PDB entry 7MCA | electron microscopy, 3.60 A resolution | chains B and C of the 9 polymer chains in the assembly

# Chain B
Molecule: Origin recognition complex subunit 2
Source organism: Saccharomyces cerevisiae
Reference sequence: P32833 (ORC2_YEAST); residue numbers follow UniProt; this construct covers 1-620
Sequence (620 residues; numbered 1 to 620; the number before each row is that of its first residue):
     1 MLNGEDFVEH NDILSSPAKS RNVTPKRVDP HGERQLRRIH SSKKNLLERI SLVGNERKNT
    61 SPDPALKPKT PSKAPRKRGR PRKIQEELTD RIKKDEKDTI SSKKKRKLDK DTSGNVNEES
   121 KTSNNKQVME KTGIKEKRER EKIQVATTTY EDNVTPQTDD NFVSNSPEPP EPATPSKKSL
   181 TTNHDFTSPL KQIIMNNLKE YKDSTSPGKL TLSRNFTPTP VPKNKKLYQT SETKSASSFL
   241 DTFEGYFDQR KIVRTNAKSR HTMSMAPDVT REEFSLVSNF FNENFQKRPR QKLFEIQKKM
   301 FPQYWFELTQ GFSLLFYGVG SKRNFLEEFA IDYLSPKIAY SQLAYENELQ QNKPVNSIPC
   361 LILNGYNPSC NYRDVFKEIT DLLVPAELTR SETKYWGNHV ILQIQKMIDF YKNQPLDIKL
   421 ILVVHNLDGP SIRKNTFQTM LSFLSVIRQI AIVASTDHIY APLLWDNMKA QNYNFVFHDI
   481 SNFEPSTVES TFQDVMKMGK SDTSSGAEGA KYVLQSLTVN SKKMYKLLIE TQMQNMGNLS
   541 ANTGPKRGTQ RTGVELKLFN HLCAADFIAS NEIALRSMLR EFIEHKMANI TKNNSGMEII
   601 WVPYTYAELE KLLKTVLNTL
Unresolved in the structure: 1-232, 344-355, 498-620

# Chain C
Molecule: Origin recognition complex subunit 3
Source organism: Saccharomyces cerevisiae
Reference sequence: P54790 (ORC3_YEAST); residue numbers follow UniProt; this construct covers 1-616
Sequence (616 residues; numbered 1 to 616; the number before each row is that of its first residue):
     1 MSDLNQSKKM NVSEFADAQR SHYTVYPSLP QSNKNDKHIP FVKLLSGKES EVNVEKRWEL
    61 YHQLHSHFHD QVDHIIDNIE ADLKAEISDL LYSETTQKRR CFNTIFLLGS DSTTKIELKD
   121 ESSRYNVLIE LTPKESPNVR MMLRRSMYKL YSAADAEEHP TIKYEDINDE DGDFTEQNND
   181 VSYDLSLVEN FKRLFGKDLA MVFNFKDVDS INFNTLDNFI ILLKSAFKYD HVKISLIFNI
   241 NTNLSNIEKN LRQSTIRLLK RNYHKLDVSS NKGFKYGNQI FQSFLDTVDG KLNLSDRFVE
   301 FILSKMANNT NHNLQLLTKM LDYSLMSYFF QNAFSVFIDP VNVDFLNDDY LKILSRCPTF
   361 MFFVEGLIKQ HAPADEILSL LTNKNRGLEE FFVEFLVREN PINGHAKFVA RFLEEELNIT
   421 NFNLIELYHN LLIGKLDSYL DRWSACKEYK DRLHFEPIDT IFQELFTLDN RSGLLTQSIF
   481 PSYKSNIEDN LLSWEQVLPS LDKENYDTLS GDLDKIMAPV LGQLFKLYRE ANMTINIYDF
   541 YIAFRETLPK EEILNFIRKD PSNTKLLELA ETPDAFDKVA LILFMQAIFA FENMGLIKFQ
   601 STKSYDLVEK CVWRGI
Unresolved in the structure: 1-14, 160-177

# Chain B / chain C interface
Pairs across the interface - 180 pairs, chain B then chain C:
  Lys234(B) - Ala531(C)
  Ser235(B) - Glu530(C)  hydrogen bond (side chain-backbone)
  Leu240(B) - Arg529(C)
  Asp241(B) - Arg529(C)
  Asp241(B) - Trp613(C)
  Asp241(B) - Arg614(C)  hydrogen bond (side chain-backbone)
  Thr242(B) - Arg614(C)
  Thr242(B) - Ile616(C)
  Phe243(B) - Ile616(C)  hydrophobic
  Gly245(B) - Trp613(C)  hydrogen bond (backbone-side chain)
  Tyr246(B) - Trp613(C)  hydrophobic
  Gln249(B) - Arg529(C)
  Gln249(B) - Ala531(C)  hydrogen bond (side chain-backbone)
  Gln249(B) - Asn532(C)
  Gln249(B) - Met533(C)  hydrogen bond (backbone-backbone)
  Gln249(B) - Lys610(C)  hydrogen bond
  Gln249(B) - Trp613(C)  hydrogen bond
  Arg250(B) - Met533(C)
  Val253(B) - Asn532(C)
  Ser259(B) - Asn536(C)  hydrogen bond (backbone-side chain)
  Ser259(B) - Asp539(C)  hydrogen bond
  Arg260(B) - Asp606(C)  salt bridge
  Arg260(B) - Leu607(C)
  His261(B) - Asn536(C)
  His261(B) - Tyr538(C)
  His261(B) - Asp539(C)  salt bridge
  His261(B) - Asp606(C)
  Thr262(B) - Asp606(C)
  Met263(B) - Ile537(C)  hydrophobic
  Met263(B) - Asp606(C)  hydrogen bond (backbone-side chain)
  Met265(B) - Tyr538(C)
  Ala266(B) - Leu581(C)  hydrophobic
  Pro267(B) - Tyr541(C)
  Pro267(B) - Asp577(C)
  Pro267(B) - Leu581(C)
  Asp268(B) - Lys578(C)  hydrogen bond (backbone-side chain)
  Val269(B) - Ile582(C)  hydrophobic
  Glu273(B) - Lys578(C)
  Phe274(B) - Ile582(C)  hydrophobic
  Leu276(B) - Asn563(C)
  Leu276(B) - Lys565(C)
  Leu276(B) - Leu566(C)
  Leu276(B) - Leu569(C)  hydrophobic
  Val277(B) - Leu566(C)  hydrophobic
  Val277(B) - Val579(C)  hydrophobic
  Phe280(B) - Phe556(C)  hydrophobic
  Phe280(B) - Leu566(C)  hydrophobic
  Phe281(B) - Ile553(C)  hydrophobic
  Phe281(B) - Phe556(C)  hydrophobic
  Phe281(B) - Val579(C)  hydrophobic
  Phe281(B) - Leu583(C)  hydrophobic
  Asn282(B) - Gln586(C)
  Asn284(B) - Leu509(C)
  Asn284(B) - Ser510(C)  hydrogen bond (backbone-side chain)
  Asn284(B) - Phe556(C)
  Phe285(B) - Ser510(C)
  Phe285(B) - Leu513(C)  hydrophobic
  Phe285(B) - Asp514(C)
  Phe285(B) - Met517(C)  hydrophobic
  Phe285(B) - Ala518(C)
  Gln286(B) - Leu498(C)
  Gln286(B) - Asp514(C)
  Gln286(B) - Met517(C)
  Arg288(B) - Asp507(C)  salt bridge
  Arg288(B) - Thr508(C)
  Pro289(B) - Pro499(C)
  Pro289(B) - Asp514(C)
  Lys292(B) - Pro499(C)
  Leu293(B) - Val497(C)
  Leu293(B) - Leu498(C)  hydrophobic
  Pro302(B) - Pro40(C)
  Pro302(B) - Val42(C)  hydrophobic
  Gln303(B) - Tyr323(C)
  Gln303(B) - Phe330(C)
  Trp305(B) - His38(C)
  Trp305(B) - Ile39(C)
  Trp305(B) - Pro40(C)  hydrophobic
  Phe306(B) - Pro40(C)  hydrophobic
  Phe306(B) - Phe41(C)  hydrophobic
  Phe306(B) - Trp58(C)  hydrophobic
  Phe306(B) - Tyr61(C)  hydrophobic
  Phe306(B) - Met326(C)
  Glu307(B) - Tyr323(C)  hydrogen bond
  Glu307(B) - Met326(C)
  Gln310(B) - Tyr61(C)  hydrogen bond
  Gln310(B) - His65(C)
  Gln310(B) - Met326(C)
  Phe312(B) - Tyr323(C)  hydrophobic
  Phe312(B) - Met326(C)  hydrophobic
  Tyr317(B) - Pro481(C)
  Tyr317(B) - Tyr483(C)
  Tyr317(B) - Asn486(C)  hydrogen bond
  Tyr317(B) - Ile487(C)  hydrophobic
  Gly318(B) - Ile487(C)
  Val319(B) - Leu491(C)  hydrophobic
  Val319(B) - Leu521(C)  hydrophobic
  Arg323(B) - Ala18(C)
  Arg323(B) - Tyr23(C)  hydrogen bond
  Glu327(B) - Tyr23(C)  hydrogen bond
  Ile331(B) - Val25(C)  hydrophobic
  Ile331(B) - Pro27(C)
  Ser335(B) - Pro27(C)
  Lys337(B) - Lys37(C)  hydrogen bond (side chain-backbone)
  Tyr340(B) - Leu29(C)  hydrophobic
  Tyr340(B) - Pro30(C)  hydrogen bond (side chain-backbone)
  Tyr340(B) - Gln31(C)
  Tyr340(B) - His38(C)  hydrogen bond (backbone-side chain)
  Ser341(B) - His38(C)
  Ser357(B) - Pro27(C)  hydrogen bond (side chain-backbone)
  Ile358(B) - Pro27(C)
  Cys360(B) - Thr24(C)
  Cys360(B) - Val25(C)  hydrogen bond (backbone-backbone)
  Ile362(B) - His22(C)
  Ile362(B) - Tyr23(C)
  Ile362(B) - Val25(C)  hydrophobic
  Asn364(B) - Ala18(C)
  Asn364(B) - His22(C)
  Asn364(B) - Tyr23(C)
  Tyr366(B) - Ala18(C)
  Asn367(B) - Ser21(C)
  Ser369(B) - Ser21(C)  hydrogen bond (backbone-side chain)
  Asp374(B) - His22(C)  salt bridge
  Val375(B) - His22(C)
  Glu378(B) - His22(C)
  Glu378(B) - Thr24(C)
  Leu382(B) - Thr24(C)
  Leu382(B) - Tyr26(C)
  Lys394(B) - Lys149(C)
  Tyr395(B) - Arg144(C)  hydrogen bond
  Tyr395(B) - Arg145(C)  hydrogen bond (backbone-side chain)
  Tyr395(B) - Tyr148(C)  hydrophobic
  Thr456(B) - Tyr483(C)  hydrogen bond
  Asp457(B) - Asn593(C)
  Asp457(B) - Met594(C)
  His458(B) - Tyr483(C)  hydrogen bond (backbone-side chain)
  His458(B) - Met594(C)
  His458(B) - Gly595(C)
  Ile459(B) - Tyr483(C)
  Ile459(B) - Lys484(C)
  Ile459(B) - Ile487(C)  hydrophobic
  Ile459(B) - Met594(C)  hydrogen bond (backbone-backbone)
  Ile459(B) - Leu596(C)  hydrophobic
  Ile459(B) - Val612(C)  hydrophobic
  Tyr460(B) - Cys611(C)
  Tyr460(B) - Val612(C)
  Ala461(B) - Tyr483(C)
  Pro462(B) - Tyr483(C)  hydrophobic
  Asn467(B) - Asn309(C)  hydrogen bond
  Asn467(B) - Asn311(C)
  Asn467(B) - His312(C)
  Met468(B) - Asp111(C)
  Met468(B) - His312(C)
  Gln471(B) - Gln315(C)
  Asn474(B) - Gln315(C)
  Asn474(B) - Lys319(C)
  Val476(B) - Ser478(C)
  Phe477(B) - Gln477(C)
  Phe477(B) - Ser478(C)  hydrogen bond (backbone-backbone)
  Phe477(B) - Ile479(C)
  Phe477(B) - Pro481(C)  hydrophobic
  Asp479(B) - Asn490(C)  hydrogen bond
  Ser481(B) - Asn490(C)  hydrogen bond
  Ser481(B) - Val497(C)
  Phe483(B) - Asn490(C)
  Phe483(B) - Trp494(C)  hydrophobic
  Phe483(B) - Val497(C)  hydrophobic
  Phe483(B) - Pro519(C)  hydrophobic
  Pro485(B) - Gln586(C)
  Val488(B) - Ala18(C)  hydrophobic
  Thr491(B) - Gln19(C)  hydrogen bond
  Phe492(B) - Gln19(C)
  Gln493(B) - Phe589(C)  hydrogen bond (side chain-backbone)
  Gln493(B) - Glu592(C)
  Gln493(B) - Asn593(C)  hydrogen bond
  Asp494(B) - Phe589(C)
  Val495(B) - Met585(C)
  Met496(B) - Met585(C)
  Met496(B) - Phe589(C)
  Met496(B) - Tyr605(C)
  Lys497(B) - Tyr605(C)
Interface residues without a listed pair, chain B (102 interface residues in all): Ser278, Arg290, Asn356, Pro359, Leu361, Leu363, Cys370, Arg390, Trp396, Phe475, His478
Interface residues without a listed pair, chain C (110 interface residues in all): Arg20, Ser32, Asn33, His62, Glu130, Glu488, Leu501, Glu504, Gly522, Leu527, Ala543, Ile557, Gly615

# Overview
102 residues of chain B face 110 of chain C across their interface, with 35 hydrogen bonds and 4 salt bridges.
Polar pairs include Arg260(B)-Asp606(C), His261(B)-Asp539(C) and Arg288(B)-Asp507(C).
Here chain B is Origin recognition complex subunit 2 and chain C is Origin recognition complex subunit 3, both
from Saccharomyces cerevisiae. Entry 7MCA (Structure of the S. cerevisiae origin recognition complex bound to
the replication initiator Cdc6 and the ...) was determined by electron microscopy.
